8UN1 - chains F and R of the 21 polymer chains in the assembly; structure by electron microscopy, 3.90 A resolution.

Chain F (and R):
Molecule: T33-ml23-redesigned-tandem-BMC-T-fold
Organism: synthetic construct
Notes: chain R of this document is another copy of the same molecule, construct and numbering; everything in this record applies to it too
Amino-acid sequence (190 residues; numbered 16 to 205; the number before each row is that of its first residue):
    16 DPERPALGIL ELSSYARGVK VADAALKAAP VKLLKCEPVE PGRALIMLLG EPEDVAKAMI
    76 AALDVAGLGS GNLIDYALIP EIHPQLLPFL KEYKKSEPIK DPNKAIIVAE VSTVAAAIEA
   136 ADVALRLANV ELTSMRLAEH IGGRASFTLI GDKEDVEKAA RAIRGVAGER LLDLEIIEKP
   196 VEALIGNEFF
Not modelled in the structure: 204-205

Interface between chain F and chain R:
Residue-residue contacts (24):
  Tyr30(F) - Val123(R)  hydrophobic
  Tyr30(F) - Glu125(R)
  Tyr30(F) - Arg151(R)
  Tyr30(F) - Glu203(R)  hydrogen bond (side chain-backbone)
  Ala31(F) - Val123(R)  hydrophobic
  Ala31(F) - Glu190(R)
  Arg32(F) - Glu190(R)  hydrogen bond (backbone-side chain)
  Val34(F) - Val123(R)  hydrophobic
  Val34(F) - Ile192(R)  hydrophobic
  Lys35(F) - Glu190(R)
  Lys35(F) - Ile192(R)
  Asp38(F) - Ile192(R)
  Asp38(F) - Lys194(R)
  Asp38(F) - Pro195(R)
  Asp38(F) - Val196(R)
  Leu41(F) - Val196(R)  hydrophobic
  Lys42(F) - Lys194(R)  hydrogen bond (side chain-backbone)
  Leu48(F) - Ala198(R)
  Cys51(F) - Asn202(R)
  Cys51(F) - Glu203(R)
  Pro53(F) - Arg151(R)
  Glu55(F) - His155(R)
  Arg58(F) - Arg159(R)
  His155(F) - His155(R)  hydrogen bond
Other interface residues (no listed pair), chain F (17 interface residues in all): Ser29, Pro56, Gly57
Other interface residues (no listed pair), chain R (15 interface residues in all): Ile156, Asp188

Overview:
17 residues of chain F face 15 of chain R across their interface; the contacts include 4 hydrogen bonds. Polar
contacts include Tyr30(F)-Glu203(R), Arg32(F)-Glu190(R) and Lys42(F)-Lys194(R).
Chain F and chain R are both T33-ml23-redesigned-tandem-BMC-T-fold (synthetic construct); the structure,
T33-ml23 Assembly Intermediate - Designed Tetrahedral Protein Cage Using Machine Learning Algorithms, was
determined by electron microscopy (same publication as 8UF0, 8UI2, 8UJA, 8UKM, 8UMP and 8UMR).
